Entry 8D7W (electron microscopy, 3.10 A resolution); this record covers chains A and B.

[Chain A]
Protein: DNA damage-binding protein 1
From: Homo sapiens
Reference sequence: Q16531 (DDB1_HUMAN); numbering as in UniProt (aligned over 1-1140)
Sequence (1140 residues; numbered 1 to 1140; the number before each row is that of its first residue):
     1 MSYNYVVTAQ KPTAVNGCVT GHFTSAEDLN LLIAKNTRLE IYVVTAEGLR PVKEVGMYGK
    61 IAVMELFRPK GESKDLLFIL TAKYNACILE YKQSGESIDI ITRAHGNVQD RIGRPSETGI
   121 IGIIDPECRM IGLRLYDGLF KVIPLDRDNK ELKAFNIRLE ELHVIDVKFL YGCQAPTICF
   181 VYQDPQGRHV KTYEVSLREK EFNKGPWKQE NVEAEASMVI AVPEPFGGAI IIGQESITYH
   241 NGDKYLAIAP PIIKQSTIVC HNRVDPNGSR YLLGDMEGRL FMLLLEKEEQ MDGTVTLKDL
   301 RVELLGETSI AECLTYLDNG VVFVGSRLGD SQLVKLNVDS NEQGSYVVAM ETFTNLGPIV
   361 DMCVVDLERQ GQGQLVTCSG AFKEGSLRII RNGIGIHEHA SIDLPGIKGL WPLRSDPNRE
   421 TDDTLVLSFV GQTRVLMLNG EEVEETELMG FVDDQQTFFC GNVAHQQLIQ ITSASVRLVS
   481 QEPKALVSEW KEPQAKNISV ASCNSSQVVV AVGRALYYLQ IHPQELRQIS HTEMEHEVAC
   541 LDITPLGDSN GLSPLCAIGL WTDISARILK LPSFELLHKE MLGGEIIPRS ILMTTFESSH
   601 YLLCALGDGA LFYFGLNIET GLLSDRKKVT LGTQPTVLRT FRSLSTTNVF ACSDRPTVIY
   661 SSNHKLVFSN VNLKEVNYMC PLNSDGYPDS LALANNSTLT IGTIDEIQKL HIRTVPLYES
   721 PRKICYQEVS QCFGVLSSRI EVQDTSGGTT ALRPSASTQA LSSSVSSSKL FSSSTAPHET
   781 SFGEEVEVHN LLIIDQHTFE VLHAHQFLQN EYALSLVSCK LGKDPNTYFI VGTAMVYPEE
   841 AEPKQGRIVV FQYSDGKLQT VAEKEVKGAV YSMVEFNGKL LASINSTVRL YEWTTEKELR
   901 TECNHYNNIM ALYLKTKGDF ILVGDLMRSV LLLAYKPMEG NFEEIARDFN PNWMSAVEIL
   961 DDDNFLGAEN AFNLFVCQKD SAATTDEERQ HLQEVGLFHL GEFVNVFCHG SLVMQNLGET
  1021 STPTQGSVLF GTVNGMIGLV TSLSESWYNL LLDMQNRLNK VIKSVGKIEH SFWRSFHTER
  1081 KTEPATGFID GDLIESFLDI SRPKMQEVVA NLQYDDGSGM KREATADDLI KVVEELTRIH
Disordered / not traced: 546-550, 772-779

[Chain B]
Protein: Protein cereblon
From: Homo sapiens
Reference sequence: Q96SW2 (CRBN_HUMAN); numbering as in UniProt (aligned over 1-442)
Sequence (442 residues; each row starts with the number of its first residue):
     1 MAGEGDQQDA AHNMGNHLPL LPAESEEEDE MEVEDQDSKE AKKPNIINFD TSLPTSHTYL
    61 GADMEEFHGR TLHDDDSCQV IPVLPQVMMI LIPGQTLPLQ LFHPQEVSMV RNLIQKDRTF
   121 AVLAYSNVQE REAQFGTTAE IYAYREEQDF GIEIVKVKAI GRQRFKVLEL RTQSDGIQQA
   181 KVQILPECVL PSTMSAVQLE SLNKCQIFPS KPVSREDQCS YKWWQKYQKR KFHCANLTSW
   241 PRWLYSLYDA ETLMDRIKKQ LREWDENLKD DSLPSNPIDF SYRVAACLPI DDVLRIQLLK
   301 IGSAIQRLRC ELDIMNKCTS LCCKQCQETE ITTKNEIFSL SLCGPMAAYV NPHGYVHETL
   361 TVYKACNLNL IGRPSTEHSW FPGYAWTVAQ CKICASHIGW KFTATKKDMS PQKFWGLTRS
   421 ALLPTIPDTE DEISPDKVIL CL
Disordered / not traced: 1-41, 426-442
Bound ions: Zn2+: Cys323, Cys326, Cys391, Cys394
Ligand contacts: Mezigdomide (QFC): Phe102, Phe150, Ile152, Ile154, Val350, Asn351, Pro352, His353, His357, His378, Ser379, Trp380, Trp386, Trp400, Phe402
Reported in the primary citation:
  - binding site for Mezigdomide: Phe102, Phe150

[Interface between chain A and chain B]
Residue-residue contacts (78):
  Thr118(A) with Asn203(B); Ile207(B)
  Ile120(A) with Glu200(B)
  Ile165(A) with Lys204(B); Ile207(B), hydrophobic
  Gln183(A) with Phe208(B)
  Arg188(A) with Ile207(B), hydrogen bond (side chain-backbone)
  Ala214(A) with Pro209(B)
  Glu215(A) with Pro209(B); Arg230(B), salt bridge
  Ser217(A) with Lys204(B)
  Met218(A) with Lys204(B), hydrogen bond
  Gln234(A) with Arg230(B)
  Val259(A) with Lys204(B), hydrogen bond (backbone-side chain)
  Cys260(A) with Lys204(B)
  Met276(A) with Leu202(B), hydrophobic
  Glu312(A) with Glu200(B); Ser201(B)
  Arg327(A) with Leu199(B); Leu237(B)
  Pro358(A) with Leu237(B), hydrophobic
  Val360(A) with Asn236(B); Thr238(B); Ser239(B)
  Phe382(A) with His233(B); Asn236(B)
  Arg722(A) with Ala235(B); Asn236(B), hydrogen bond (side chain-backbone); Thr238(B), hydrogen bond (side chain-backbone); Ser239(B); Trp240(B)
  Lys723(A) with Ser239(B), hydrogen bond (side chain-backbone)
  Tyr812(A) with Pro241(B)
  Leu814(A) with Trp240(B), hydrophobic; Pro241(B)
  Val836(A) with Trp243(B)
  Pro838(A) with Tyr221(B); Gln225(B)
  Ala841(A) with Leu247(B); Arg256(B)
  Glu842(A) with Leu247(B); Arg309(B), salt bridge
  Pro843(A) with Trp243(B), hydrophobic
  Ala869(A) with Trp243(B), hydrophobic
  Tyr871(A) with Trp240(B); Trp243(B); Leu244(B), hydrophobic
  Ser872(A) with Trp240(B)
  Met910(A) with Tyr248(B); Arg309(B)
  Leu912(A) with Trp240(B); Leu244(B), hydrophobic
  Tyr913(A) with Trp240(B)
  Leu926(A) with Tyr245(B), hydrophobic; Tyr248(B), hydrophobic
  Met927(A) with Leu190(B), hydrophobic; Tyr248(B), hydrophobic; Gln306(B)
  Pro951(A) with Cys188(B), hydrophobic; Leu190(B); Ser303(B)
  Asn952(A) with Leu190(B)
  Trp953(A) with Leu190(B); Pro191(B), hydrogen bond (side chain-backbone); Thr193(B); Tyr248(B); Ile305(B), hydrophobic
  Asn970(A) with Pro191(B); Ala196(B)
  Phe972(A) with Ala196(B)
  Phe1003(A) with Ala196(B), hydrophobic; Val197(B), hydrophobic; Thr238(B)
  Asn1005(A) with Leu237(B), hydrogen bond (side chain-backbone); Thr238(B)
  Val1033(A) with Val197(B), hydrophobic
  Glu1079(A) with Pro191(B)
  Arg1080(A) with Cys188(B)
Also at the interface, not in a pair above, chain A (56 interface residues in all): Ala62, Glu117, Asp166, Pro185, Ile258, Leu328, Ser720, Ser781, Glu839, Asp925, Ser929
Also at the interface, not in a pair above, chain B (41 interface residues in all): Ser192, Gln198, Cys205, Ser210, Lys222

[Summary]
Chain A and chain B form an interface of 56 and 41 residues respectively; the contacts include 8 hydrogen
bonds and 2 salt bridges. Polar pairs include Glu215(A)-Arg230(B), Glu842(A)-Arg309(B) and
Arg188(A)-Ile207(B). Chain B binds Mezigdomide. Cys323(B), Cys326(B), Cys391(B) and Cys394(B) coordinate Zn2+.
The paper reports a binding site for Mezigdomide at Phe102(B) and Phe150(B).
Chain A is DNA damage-binding protein 1 and chain B is Protein cereblon, both from Homo sapiens; the
structure, Cereblon~DDB1 bound to CC-92480 with DDB1 in the hinged conformation, was determined by electron
microscopy together with 8CVP, 8D7U, 8D7V, 8D7X, 8D7Y, 8D7Z, 8D80 and 8D81 from the same study.
